Entry 7NUQ (electron microscopy, 2.80 A resolution); this record covers chains 1 and 2 of the 5 polymer chains in the assembly.

[Chain 1]
Protein: Genome polyprotein
Organism: Human rhinovirus 14
Notes: EC 3.4.22.29, 3.6.1.15, 3.4.22.28, 2.7.7.48
UniProt: P03303 (POLG_HRV14); residues -3 to 289 here correspond to UniProt positions 564-856 (UniProt number = residue number + 567)
Sequence (293 residues; each row starts with the number of its first residue; numbers below 1 keep their minus sign (Ala-3 is residue -3)):
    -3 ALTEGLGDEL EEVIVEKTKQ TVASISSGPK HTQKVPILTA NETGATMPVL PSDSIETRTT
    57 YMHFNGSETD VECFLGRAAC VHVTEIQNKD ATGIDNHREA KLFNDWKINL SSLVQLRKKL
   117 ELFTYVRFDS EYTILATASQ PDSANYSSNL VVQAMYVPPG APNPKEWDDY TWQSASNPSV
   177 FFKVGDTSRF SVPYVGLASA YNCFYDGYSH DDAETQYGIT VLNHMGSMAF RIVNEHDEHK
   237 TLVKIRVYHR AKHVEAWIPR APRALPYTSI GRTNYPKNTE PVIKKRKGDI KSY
Unresolved in the structure: -3 to 16
Curated features (UniProtKB/Swiss-Prot):
  - region: Ala-3 to Thr17 (Amphipathic alpha-helix)
  - site: Tyr289 (Cleavage)

[Chain 2]
Protein: Genome polyprotein
Organism: Human rhinovirus 14
Notes: EC 3.4.22.29, 3.6.1.15, 3.4.22.28, 2.7.7.48
UniProt: P03303 (POLG_HRV14); residues 1-262 here correspond to UniProt positions 70-331 (UniProt number = residue number + 69)
Sequence (262 residues; row label = number of the first residue in the row):
     1 SPNVEACGYS DRVQQITLGN STITTQEAAN AVVCYAEWPE YLPDVDASDV NKTSKPDTSV
    61 CRFYTLDSKT WTTGSKGWCW KLPDALKDMG VFGQNMFFHS LGRSGYTVHV QCNATKFHSG
   121 CLLVVVIPEH QLASHEGGNV SVKYTFTHPG ERGIDLSSAN EVGGPVKDVI YNMNGTLLGN
   181 LLIFPHQFIN LRTNNTATIV IPYINSVPID SMTRHNNVSL MVIPIAPLTV PTGATPSLPI
   241 TVTIAPMCTE FSGIRSKSIV PQ
Unresolved in the structure: 1-6
Curated features (UniProtKB/Swiss-Prot):
  - site: Gln262 (Cleavage)

[Interface between chain 1 and chain 2]
Pairs across the interface (93; chain 1 residue first):
  Asn37(1) with Phe188(2)
  Glu38(1) with Ala29(2); Gln187(2); Phe188(2); Asn190(2), hydrogen bond
  Thr39(1) with Ala29(2); Asn30(2); Val32(2); Gln187(2)
  Gly40(1) with His186(2)
  Thr120(1) with Glu129(2)
  Tyr121(1) with Glu129(2), hydrogen bond; Ile204(2), hydrogen bond (side chain-backbone); Asn205(2); Ser206(2)
  Ala194(1) with Ser206(2); Val207(2), hydrophobic
  Ser195(1) with Ser206(2), hydrogen bond (backbone-backbone)
  Ala196(1) with Ser206(2)
  Asn198(1) with Ser206(2), hydrogen bond
  Phe200(1) with Glu129(2)
  Tyr201(1) with Glu129(2); Gln131(2); His215(2)
  Asp202(1) with Lys81(2), salt bridge; Glu129(2), hydrogen bond (backbone-side chain); His130(2); Gln131(2); His215(2); Asn216(2), hydrogen bond (backbone-backbone)
  Gly203(1) with Arg214(2); His215(2)
  Tyr204(1) with Val142(2), hydrogen bond (side chain-backbone); Lys143(2); Tyr144(2), hydrogen bond (side chain-backbone); Thr147(2); His148(2); Arg214(2), hydrogen bond (backbone-backbone)
  Ser205(1) with Arg214(2), hydrogen bond (backbone-side chain)
  His206(1) with Arg214(2)
  Asp207(1) with Tyr144(2), hydrogen bond; Thr213(2); Arg214(2)
  Tyr213(1) with His130(2); Gln131(2); Leu132(2); Ser141(2); Val142(2)
  Gly214(1) with Gln131(2)
  Ile254(1) with Tyr35(2); Pro128(2), hydrophobic; Ile204(2), hydrophobic
  Pro255(1) with Ile183(2); Phe184(2)
  Arg256(1) with Ile127(2); Pro128(2), hydrogen bond (side chain-backbone); Glu129(2), hydrogen bond (side chain-backbone); Ile183(2); Phe184(2)
  Ala257(1) with Thr176(2); Asn180(2); Ile183(2); Phe184(2)
  Pro258(1) with Thr176(2); Asn180(2)
  Arg259(1) with Asn174(2), hydrogen bond (side chain-backbone); Gly175(2)
  Ala260(1) with Gly175(2), hydrogen bond (backbone-backbone); Leu177(2), hydrophobic
  Leu261(1) with Tyr171(2), hydrophobic; Gly175(2), hydrogen bond (backbone-backbone)
  Thr264(1) with Gly138(2), hydrogen bond (side chain-backbone); Asn139(2)
  Ser265(1) with Asn139(2)
  Gly267(1) with Gln131(2)
  Arg268(1) with Gln131(2); Asn139(2), hydrogen bond (side chain-backbone)
  Thr269(1) with Gln131(2), hydrogen bond (side chain-backbone); Leu132(2); Ala133(2); Asn174(2)
  Asn270(1) with Leu132(2); Ala133(2); Ser134(2), hydrogen bond (side chain-backbone); Val140(2), hydrogen bond (side chain-backbone)
  Tyr271(1) with Ala133(2), hydrophobic; Gly137(2); Val166(2); Asp168(2); Tyr171(2)
  Lys273(1) with His135(2)
  Thr275(1) with Tyr171(2)
  Val278(1) with Leu177(2), hydrophobic
Interface residues without a listed pair, chain 1 (42 interface residues in all): Asp208, Gln212, Leu218, Pro272
Interface residues without a listed pair, chain 2 (51 interface residues in all): Glu136, Leu181, Thr193, Asn194, Asp210

[In short]
42 residues of chain 1 and 51 residues of chain 2 are in contact, with 22 hydrogen bonds and 1 salt bridge.
Polar pairs include Asp202(1)-Lys81(2), Glu38(1)-Asn190(2) and Tyr121(1)-Glu129(2).
Here chain 1 is Genome polyprotein and chain 2 is Genome polyprotein, both from Human rhinovirus 14. Entry
7NUQ (Rhinovirus 14 virion-like at pH 6.2) was determined by electron microscopy (same publication as 7BG6,
7BG7, 7NUL, 7NUM, 7NUN and 7NUO).
